PDB entry 4G7O | X-ray diffraction, 2.99 A resolution | chains D and H of the 9 polymer chains in the assembly

# Chain D
Name: DNA-directed RNA polymerase subunit beta'
From: Thermus thermophilus
Notes: EC 2.7.7.6
UniProt: Q8RQE8 (RPOC_THET8); numbering as in UniProt (aligned over 1-1524)
Amino-acid sequence (1524 residues; numbered 1 to 1524; the number before each row is that of its first residue):
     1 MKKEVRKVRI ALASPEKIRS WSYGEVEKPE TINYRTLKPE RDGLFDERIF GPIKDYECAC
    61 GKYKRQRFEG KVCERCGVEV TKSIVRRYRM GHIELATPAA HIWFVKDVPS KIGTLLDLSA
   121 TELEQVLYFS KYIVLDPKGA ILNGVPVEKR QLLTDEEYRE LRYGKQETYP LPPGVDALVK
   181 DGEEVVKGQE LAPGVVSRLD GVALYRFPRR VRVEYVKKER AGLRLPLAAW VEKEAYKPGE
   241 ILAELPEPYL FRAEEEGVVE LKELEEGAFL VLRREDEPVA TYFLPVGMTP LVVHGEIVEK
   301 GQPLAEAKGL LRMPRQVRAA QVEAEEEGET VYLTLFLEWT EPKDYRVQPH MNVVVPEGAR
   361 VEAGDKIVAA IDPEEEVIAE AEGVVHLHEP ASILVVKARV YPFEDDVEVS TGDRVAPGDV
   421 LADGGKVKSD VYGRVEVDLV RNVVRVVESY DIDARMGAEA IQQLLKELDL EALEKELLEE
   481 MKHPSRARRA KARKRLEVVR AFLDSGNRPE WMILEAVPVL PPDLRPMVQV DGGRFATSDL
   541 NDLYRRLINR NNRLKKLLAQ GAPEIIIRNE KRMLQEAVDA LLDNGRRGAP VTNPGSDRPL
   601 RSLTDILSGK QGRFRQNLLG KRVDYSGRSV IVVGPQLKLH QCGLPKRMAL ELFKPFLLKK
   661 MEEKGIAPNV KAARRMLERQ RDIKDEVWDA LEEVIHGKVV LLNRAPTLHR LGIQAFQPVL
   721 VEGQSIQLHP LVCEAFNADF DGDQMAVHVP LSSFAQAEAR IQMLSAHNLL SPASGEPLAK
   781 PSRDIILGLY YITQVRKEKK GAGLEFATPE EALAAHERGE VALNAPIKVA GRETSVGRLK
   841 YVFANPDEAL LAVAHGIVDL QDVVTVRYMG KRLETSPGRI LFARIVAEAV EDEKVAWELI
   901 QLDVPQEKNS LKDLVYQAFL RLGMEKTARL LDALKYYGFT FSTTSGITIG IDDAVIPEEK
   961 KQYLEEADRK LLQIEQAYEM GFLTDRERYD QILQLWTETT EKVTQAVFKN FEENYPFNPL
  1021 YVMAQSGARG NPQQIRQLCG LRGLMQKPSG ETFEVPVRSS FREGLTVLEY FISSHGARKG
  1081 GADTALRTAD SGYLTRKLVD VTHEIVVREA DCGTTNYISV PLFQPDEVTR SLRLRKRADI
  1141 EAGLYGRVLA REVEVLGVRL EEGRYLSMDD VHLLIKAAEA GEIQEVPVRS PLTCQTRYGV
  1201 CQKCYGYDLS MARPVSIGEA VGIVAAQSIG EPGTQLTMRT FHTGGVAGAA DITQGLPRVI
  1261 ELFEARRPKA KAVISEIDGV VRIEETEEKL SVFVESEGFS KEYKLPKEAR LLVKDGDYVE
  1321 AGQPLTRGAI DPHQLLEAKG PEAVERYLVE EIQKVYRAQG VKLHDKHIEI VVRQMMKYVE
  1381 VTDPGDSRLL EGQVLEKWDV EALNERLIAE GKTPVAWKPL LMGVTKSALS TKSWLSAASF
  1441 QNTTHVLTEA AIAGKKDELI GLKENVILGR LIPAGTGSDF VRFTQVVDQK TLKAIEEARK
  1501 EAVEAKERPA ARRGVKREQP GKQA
Disordered / not traced: 1-2, 1238-1251, 1499-1524
Bound ions: Zn2+ site 1: Cys-58, Cys-60, Cys-73, Cys-76; Mg2+ site 1: Asp-739, Asp-741, Asp-743 (shared with 1 residue of chain I); Mg2+ site 2 near Lys-840 (its only coordinating residue here); Zn2+ site 2: Cys-1112, Cys-1194, Cys-1201, Cys-1204

# Chain H
Molecule: 27-nt DNA strand
Sequence (27 nucleotides; numbered 1 to 27; the number before each row is that of its first residue):
     1 TATAATGGGA GCTGTCACGG ATGCAGG
Disordered / not traced: 25-27

# How chain D and chain H interact
Residue-residue contacts (4):
  Pro-109(D) with DA21(H), phosphate contact
  Lys-494(D) with DA21(H), salt bridge to the phosphate
  Arg-1266(D) with DC18(H), sugar contact
  Lys-1426(D) with DG20(H), salt bridge to the phosphate
Other interface residues (no listed pair), chain D (5 interface residues in all): Lys-491
Other interface residues (no listed pair), chain H (4 interface residues in all): DT22

# Summary
5 residues of chain D and 4 residues of chain H are in contact, with 2 salt bridges. Among the polar pairs are
Lys-494(D)/DA21(H) and Lys-1426(D)/DG20(H). Cys-58(D), Cys-60(D), Cys-73(D) and Cys-76(D) coordinate Zn2+ site
1.
Chain D is DNA-directed RNA polymerase subunit beta' (Thermus thermophilus) and chain H is a 27-nt DNA strand;
the structure, Crystal structure of Thermus thermophilus transcription initiation complex containing 2 nt of
RNA, was determined by X-ray diffraction (same publication as 4G7H and 4G7Z).
